8IQG - chains A and B of the 5 polymer chains in the assembly; structure by electron microscopy, 3.50 A resolution.

[Chain A]
Protein: Chromatin assembly factor 1 subunit A
From: Homo sapiens
UniProt: Q13111 (CAF1A_HUMAN); numbering as in UniProt (aligned over 1-956)
Chain sequence (956 residues; numbered 1 to 956; the number before each row is that of its first residue):
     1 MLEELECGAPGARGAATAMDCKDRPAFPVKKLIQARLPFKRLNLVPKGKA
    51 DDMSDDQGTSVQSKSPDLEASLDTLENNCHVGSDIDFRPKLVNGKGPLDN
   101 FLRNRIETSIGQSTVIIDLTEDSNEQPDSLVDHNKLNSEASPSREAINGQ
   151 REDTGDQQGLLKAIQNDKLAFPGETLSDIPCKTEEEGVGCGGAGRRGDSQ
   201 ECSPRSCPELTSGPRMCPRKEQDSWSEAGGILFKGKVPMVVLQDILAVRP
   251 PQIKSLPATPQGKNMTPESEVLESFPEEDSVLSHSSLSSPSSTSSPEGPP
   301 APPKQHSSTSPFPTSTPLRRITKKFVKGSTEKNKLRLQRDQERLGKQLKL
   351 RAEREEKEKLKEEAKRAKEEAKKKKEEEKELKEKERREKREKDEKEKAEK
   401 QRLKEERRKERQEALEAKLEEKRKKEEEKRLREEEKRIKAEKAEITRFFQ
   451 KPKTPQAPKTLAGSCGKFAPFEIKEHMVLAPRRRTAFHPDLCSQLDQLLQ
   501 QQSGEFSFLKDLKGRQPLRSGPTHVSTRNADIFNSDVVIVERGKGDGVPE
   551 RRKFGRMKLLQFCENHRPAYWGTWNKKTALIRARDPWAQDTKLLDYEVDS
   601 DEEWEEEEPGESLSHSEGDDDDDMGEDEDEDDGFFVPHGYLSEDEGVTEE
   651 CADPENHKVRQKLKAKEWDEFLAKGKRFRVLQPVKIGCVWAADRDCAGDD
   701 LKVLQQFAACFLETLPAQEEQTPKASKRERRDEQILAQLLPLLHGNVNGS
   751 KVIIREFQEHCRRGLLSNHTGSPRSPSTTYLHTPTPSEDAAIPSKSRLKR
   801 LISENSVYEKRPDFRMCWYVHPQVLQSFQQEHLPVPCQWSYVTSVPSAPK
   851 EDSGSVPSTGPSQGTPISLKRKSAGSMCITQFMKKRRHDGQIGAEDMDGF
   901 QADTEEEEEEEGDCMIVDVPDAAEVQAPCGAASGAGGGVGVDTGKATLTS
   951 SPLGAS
Not modelled in the structure: 1-476, 524-547, 714-956
Sequence notes: variant Ser-950 (Ala in Q13111)
UniProt features mapped onto this chain:
  - region: Ser-642 to Phe-678 (Necessary for homodimerization and competence for chromatin assembly)
  - motif: Phe-233 to Leu-246 (PxVxL motif)
  - modified residue: Ser-65 (Phosphoserine), Ser-123 (Phosphoserine), Ser-138 (Phosphoserine), Ser-141 (Phosphoserine), Ser-143 (Phosphoserine), Ser-206 (Phosphoserine), Ser-224 (Phosphoserine), Ser-310 (Phosphoserine), Thr-722 (Phosphothreonine), Ser-772 (Phosphoserine), Ser-775 (Phosphoserine), Ser-803 (Phosphoserine), Thr-865 (Phosphothreonine), Ser-868 (Phosphoserine), Ser-873 (Phosphoserine), Ser-951 (Phosphoserine)
  - cross-link: Lys-182 (Glycyl lysine isopeptide (Lys-Gly) (interchain with G-Cter in SUMO1))
  - mutagenesis: Val-240 (V240E: Abolishes interaction with CBX5; when associated with E-242), Leu-242 (L242E: Abolishes interaction with CBX5; when associated with E-240)

[Chain B]
Protein: Chromatin assembly factor 1 subunit B
From: Homo sapiens
UniProt: Q13112 (CAF1B_HUMAN); numbering as in UniProt (aligned over 1-559)
Chain sequence (559 residues; each row starts with the number of its first residue):
     1 MKVITCEIAWHNKEPVYSLDFQHGTAGRIHRLASAGVDTNVRIWKVEKGP
    51 DGKAIVEFLSNLARHTKAVNVVRFSPTGEILASGGDDAVILLWKVNDNKE
   101 PEQIAFQDEDEAQLNKENWTVVKTLRGHLEDVYDICWATDGNLMASASVD
   151 NTAIIWDVSKGQKISIFNEHKSYVQGVTWDPLGQYVATLSCDRVLRVYSI
   201 QKKRVAFNVSKMLSGIGAEGEARSYRMFHDDSMKSFFRRLSFTPDGSLLL
   251 TPAGCVESGENVMNTTYVFSRKNLKRPIAHLPCPGKATLAVRCCPVYFEL
   301 RPVVETGVELMSLPYRLVFAVASEDSVLLYDTQQSFPFGYVSNIHYHTLS
   351 DISWSSDGAFLAISSTDGYCSFVTFEKDELGIPLKEKPVLNMRTPDTAKK
   401 TKSQTHRGSSPGPRPVEGTPASRTQDPSSPGTTPPQARQAPAPTVIRDPP
   451 SITPAVKSPLPGPSEEKTLQPSSQNTKAHPSRRVTLNTLQAWSKTTPRRI
   501 NLTPLKTDTPPSSVPTSVISTPSTEEIQSETPGDAQGSPPELKRPRLDEN
   551 KGGTESLDP
Not modelled in the structure: 97-112, 214-224, 393-559
UniProt features mapped onto this chain:
  - modified residue: Thr-394 (Phosphothreonine), Ser-409 (Phosphoserine), Thr-419 (Phosphothreonine), Ser-429 (Phosphoserine), Thr-433 (Phosphothreonine), Ser-458 (Phosphoserine), Lys-494 (N6-acetyllysine), Thr-495 (Phosphothreonine), Thr-509 (Phosphothreonine), Thr-521 (Phosphothreonine), Thr-531 (Phosphothreonine), Ser-538 (Phosphoserine)

[Chain A / chain B interface]
Residue-residue contacts (56; chain A residue first):
  Arg-679(A) with Tyr-346(B)
  Val-680(A) with Tyr-346(B)
  Leu-681(A) with Asn-343(B); Tyr-346(B)
  Gln-682(A) with Asn-343(B)
  Pro-683(A) with Ser-342(B)
  Val-684(A) with Tyr-340(B); Val-341(B); Ser-342(B), hydrogen bond (backbone-backbone)
  Lys-685(A) with Met-1(B); Tyr-340(B)
  Ile-686(A) with Met-1(B); Gly-339(B); Tyr-340(B), hydrogen bond (backbone-backbone)
  Gly-687(A) with Phe-338(B)
  Cys-688(A) with Met-1(B), hydrogen bond (side chain-backbone); Phe-338(B); Glu-379(B), hydrogen bond
  Val-689(A) with Gln-334(B); Phe-336(B), hydrophobic; Phe-338(B), hydrogen bond (backbone-backbone)
  Trp-690(A) with Arg-301(B); Arg-316(B); Gln-334(B); Phe-338(B), hydrophobic; Leu-380(B)
  Ala-691(A) with Val-304(B); Gln-334(B), hydrogen bond (backbone-side chain)
  Ala-692(A) with Val-304(B), hydrophobic
  Leu-701(A) with Phe-336(B), hydrophobic
  Leu-704(A) with Phe-336(B); Pro-337(B); Tyr-340(B), hydrophobic
  Gln-705(A) with Phe-336(B)
  Phe-707(A) with Pro-282(B); Pro-284(B); Leu-328(B), hydrophobic; Pro-337(B); Tyr-340(B), hydrophobic
  Ala-708(A) with Pro-282(B)
  Ala-709(A) with His-280(B); Leu-281(B), hydrophobic
  Cys-710(A) with Ala-279(B); His-280(B), hydrogen bond (backbone-side chain); Pro-282(B), hydrophobic
  Phe-711(A) with Ile-278(B); Ala-279(B), hydrophobic; Val-308(B), hydrophobic; Glu-309(B); Leu-310(B), hydrophobic
  Leu-712(A) with Met-212(B), hydrophobic; Arg-276(B); Pro-277(B), hydrophobic; Ile-278(B), hydrogen bond (backbone-backbone); His-280(B)
  Glu-713(A) with Arg-276(B)
Interface residues without a listed pair, chain B (36 interface residues in all): Val-3, Pro-302, Thr-306, Tyr-330, Ser-335, Ile-344, Phe-375

[Summary]
24 residues of chain A and 36 residues of chain B are in contact; the contacts include 8 hydrogen bonds. Polar
pairs include Cys-688(A)/Met-1(B), Cys-688(A)/Glu-379(B) and Ala-691(A)/Gln-334(B). UniProt lists 2
mutagenesis sites on chain A.
Here chain A is Chromatin assembly factor 1 subunit A and chain B is Chromatin assembly factor 1 subunit B,
both from Homo sapiens. Entry 8IQG (Cryo-EM structure of the monomeric human CAF1-H3-H4 complex) was
determined by electron microscopy, deposited together with 7Y5K, 7Y5L, 7Y5O, 7Y5U, 7Y5V, 7Y5W and 4 further
entries.
